Entry 7ELL (electron microscopy, 3.80 A resolution); this record covers chains c and d of the 21 polymer chains in the assembly.

Chain c (and d):
Name: Mu1
Source organism: Mammalian orthoreovirus 3
Notes: chain d of this document is another copy of the same molecule, construct and numbering; everything in this record applies to it too
UniProtKB: F1ARM5 (F1ARM5_9REOV); residues 43-708 here = UniProt positions 43-708
Amino-acid sequence (666 residues; each row starts with the number of its first residue):
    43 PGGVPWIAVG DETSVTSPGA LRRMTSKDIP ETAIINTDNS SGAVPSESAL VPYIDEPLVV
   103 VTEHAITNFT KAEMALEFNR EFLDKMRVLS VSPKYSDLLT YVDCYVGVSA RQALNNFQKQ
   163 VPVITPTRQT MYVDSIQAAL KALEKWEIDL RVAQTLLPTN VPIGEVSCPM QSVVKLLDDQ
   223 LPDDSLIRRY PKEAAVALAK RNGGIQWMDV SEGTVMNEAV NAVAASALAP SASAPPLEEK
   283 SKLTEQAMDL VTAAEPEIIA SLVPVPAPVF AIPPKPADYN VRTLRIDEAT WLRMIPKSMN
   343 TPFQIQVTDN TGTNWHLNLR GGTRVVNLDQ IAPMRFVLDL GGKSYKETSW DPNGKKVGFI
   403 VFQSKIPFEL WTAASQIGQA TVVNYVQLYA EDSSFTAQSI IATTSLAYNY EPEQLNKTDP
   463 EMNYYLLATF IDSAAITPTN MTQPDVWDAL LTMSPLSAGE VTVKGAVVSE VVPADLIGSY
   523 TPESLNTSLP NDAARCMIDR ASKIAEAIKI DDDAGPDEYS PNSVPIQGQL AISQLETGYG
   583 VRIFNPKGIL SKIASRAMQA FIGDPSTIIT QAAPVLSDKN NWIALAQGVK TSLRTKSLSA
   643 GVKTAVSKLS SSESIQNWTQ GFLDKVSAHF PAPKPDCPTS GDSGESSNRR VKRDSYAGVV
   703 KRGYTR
Unresolved in the structure: 676-708
What the authors report for this chain:
  - binding site for myristic acid: Met212 to Arg243
  - self-association interface (contacts with another copy of this molecule): Val51 to Gly61

Chain c / chain d interface:
Residue-residue contacts (25):
  Trp48(c) with Glu89(d)
  Val51(c) with Ser90(d)
  Thr58(c) with Asn81(d), hydrogen bond (side chain-backbone)
  Ser59(c) with Asn81(d); Ser88(d)
  Pro60(c) with Ile77(d); Thr79(d); Asn81(d); Val86(d), hydrophobic; Pro87(d); Ser88(d); Glu89(d)
  Gly61(c) with Ser88(d); Glu89(d); Ser90(d), hydrogen bond (backbone-side chain)
  Ala62(c) with Ser88(d), hydrogen bond (backbone-backbone)
  Leu63(c) with Ser88(d); Glu89(d); Ser90(d), hydrogen bond (backbone-backbone)
  Ala152(c) with Ser88(d); Glu89(d)
  Arg153(c) with Gly84(d); Val86(d), hydrogen bond (side chain-backbone); Pro87(d); Ser88(d), hydrogen bond (backbone-side chain)
Other interface residues (no listed pair), chain c (11 interface residues in all): Arg64
Other interface residues (no listed pair), chain d (11 interface residues in all): Ala91, Val93

Overview:
The chain c/chain d interface involves 11 residues from each chain; the contacts include 6 hydrogen bonds.
Polar contacts include Thr58(c)-Asn81(d), Gly61(c)-Ser90(d) and Arg153(c)-Val86(d). From the paper: a binding
site for myristic acid at Met212(c); a self-association interface involving Val51(c).
Chain c and chain d are both Mu1 (Mammalian orthoreovirus 3); the structure, In situ structure of capping
enzyme lambda2, penetration protein mu1 of mammalian reovirus capsid asymmetric unit, was determined by
electron microscopy (same publication as 7ELH).
